Entry 2C19 (X-ray diffraction, 2.05 A resolution); this record covers chains A and B.

[Chain A (and B)]
Protein: Delta-aminolevulinic acid dehydratase
From: Pseudomonas aeruginosa
Notes: EC 4.2.1.24; chain B of this document is another copy of the same molecule, construct and numbering; everything in this record applies to it too
Reference sequence: Q59643 (HEM2_PSEAE); numbering as in UniProt (aligned over 1-337)
Amino-acid sequence (337 residues; row label = number of the first residue in the row):
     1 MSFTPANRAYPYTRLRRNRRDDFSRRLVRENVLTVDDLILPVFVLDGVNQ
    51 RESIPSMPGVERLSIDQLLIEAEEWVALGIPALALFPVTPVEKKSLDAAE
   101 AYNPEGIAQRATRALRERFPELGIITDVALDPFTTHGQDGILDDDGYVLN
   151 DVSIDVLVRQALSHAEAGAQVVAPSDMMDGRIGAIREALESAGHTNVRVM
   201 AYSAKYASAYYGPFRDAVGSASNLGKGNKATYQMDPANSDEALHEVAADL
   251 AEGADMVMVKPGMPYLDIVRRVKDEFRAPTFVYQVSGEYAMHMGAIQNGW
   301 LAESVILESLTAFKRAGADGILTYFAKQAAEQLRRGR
Not modelled in the structure: 1-2, 337 (chain B: 1-2, 222-226, 337)
Differences from the reference sequence: conflict Val199 (Ile in Q59643)
Modified residues: Lys205 ((Z)-n~6~-[(4R,5S)-5-(2-carboxyethyl)-4-(carboxymethyl)dihydro-2H-thiopyran-3(4h)-ylidene]-L-lysine; C1X)
Ion coordination: Na+: Asp37, Asp319 (shared with Leu27(B) of chain B); Mg2+ near Glu245 (its only coordinating residue here)
Swiss-Prot annotation at these positions:
  - active site: Lys260 (Schiff-base intermediate with substrate)
  - binding site (5-aminolevulinate): Arg215, Lys229, Ser286, Tyr324
  - binding site (Mg(2+)): Glu245

[Chain A / chain B interface]
Pairs across the interface (170):
  Phe3(A) - Leu243(B)
  Phe3(A) - His244(B)
  Phe3(A) - Glu275(B)  hydrogen bond (backbone-side chain)
  Phe3(A) - Phe276(B)  hydrophobic
  Arg8(A) - His244(B)  hydrogen bond
  Tyr10(A) - Asp151(B)  hydrogen bond
  Tyr10(A) - Asp179(B)
  Tyr10(A) - Gly180(B)
  Tyr10(A) - Glu252(B)
  Arg14(A) - Asn150(B)
  Arg14(A) - Asp151(B)  salt bridge
  Arg14(A) - Asp179(B)
  Leu15(A) - Asp179(B)  hydrogen bond (backbone-side chain)
  Leu15(A) - His244(B)
  Leu15(A) - Glu245(B)
  Arg16(A) - Tyr147(B)  hydrogen bond
  Arg16(A) - Val148(B)  hydrogen bond (side chain-backbone)
  Arg16(A) - Asn150(B)  hydrogen bond
  Arg16(A) - Met177(B)
  Arg16(A) - Met178(B)
  Arg16(A) - Asp179(B)  hydrogen bond (backbone-side chain)
  Arg16(A) - Thr231(B)  hydrogen bond (side chain-backbone)
  Arg16(A) - Tyr232(B)
  Arg19(A) - Ala230(B)
  Arg19(A) - Thr231(B)
  Arg19(A) - Tyr232(B)  hydrogen bond (side chain-backbone)
  Arg19(A) - Gln233(B)
  Arg19(A) - Met234(B)
  Arg19(A) - Glu241(B)  salt bridge
  Arg19(A) - Glu245(B)  salt bridge
  Arg20(A) - Tyr147(B)
  Arg20(A) - Thr231(B)
  Arg25(A) - Ala230(B)  hydrogen bond (side chain-backbone)
  Arg25(A) - Thr231(B)
  Arg29(A) - Asp235(B)  salt bridge
  Arg29(A) - Ala237(B)
  Arg29(A) - Asn238(B)
  Glu30(A) - Ala237(B)
  Glu30(A) - Asn238(B)  hydrogen bond (backbone-side chain)
  Glu30(A) - Ser239(B)  hydrogen bond (side chain-backbone)
  Glu30(A) - Asp240(B)  hydrogen bond (side chain-backbone)
  Glu30(A) - Glu241(B)  hydrogen bond (side chain-backbone)
  Asn31(A) - Ala237(B)  hydrogen bond (side chain-backbone)
  Pro55(A) - Trp300(B)
  Ser56(A) - Trp300(B)
  Pro58(A) - Trp300(B)  hydrophobic
  Tyr147(A) - Arg16(B)  hydrogen bond
  Tyr147(A) - Arg20(B)
  Val148(A) - Arg16(B)  hydrogen bond (backbone-side chain)
  Asn150(A) - Arg14(B)
  Asn150(A) - Arg16(B)  hydrogen bond
  Asp151(A) - Tyr10(B)  hydrogen bond
  Asp151(A) - Arg14(B)  salt bridge
  Met177(A) - Arg16(B)
  Met177(A) - Arg19(B)
  Met178(A) - Arg16(B)
  Asp179(A) - Tyr10(B)
  Asp179(A) - Arg14(B)
  Asp179(A) - Leu15(B)  hydrogen bond (side chain-backbone)
  Asp179(A) - Arg16(B)  hydrogen bond (side chain-backbone)
  Gly180(A) - Tyr10(B)
  Ser208(A) - Glu308(B)  hydrogen bond
  Ala209(A) - Leu301(B)
  Ala209(A) - Ser304(B)
  Ala209(A) - Val305(B)  hydrophobic
  Ala209(A) - Glu308(B)  hydrogen bond (backbone-side chain)
  Tyr210(A) - Met263(B)
  Tyr210(A) - His292(B)  hydrogen bond
  Tyr210(A) - Val305(B)
  Tyr210(A) - Glu308(B)
  Tyr210(A) - Ser309(B)
  Pro213(A) - Trp300(B)
  Pro213(A) - Leu301(B)
  Ala230(A) - Arg19(B)
  Ala230(A) - Arg25(B)
  Thr231(A) - Arg16(B)  hydrogen bond (backbone-side chain)
  Thr231(A) - Arg19(B)
  Thr231(A) - Arg20(B)
  Tyr232(A) - Arg16(B)
  Tyr232(A) - Arg19(B)  hydrogen bond (backbone-side chain)
  Gln233(A) - Arg19(B)
  Met234(A) - Arg19(B)
  Asp235(A) - Arg29(B)  salt bridge
  Pro236(A) - Arg315(B)  hydrogen bond (backbone-side chain)
  Ala237(A) - Arg29(B)
  Ala237(A) - Glu30(B)
  Ala237(A) - Asn31(B)  hydrogen bond (backbone-side chain)
  Ala237(A) - Thr311(B)
  Ala237(A) - Arg315(B)
  Asn238(A) - Arg29(B)
  Asn238(A) - Glu30(B)  hydrogen bond (side chain-backbone)
  Asn238(A) - Arg315(B)
  Ser239(A) - Glu30(B)  hydrogen bond (backbone-side chain)
  Ser239(A) - Arg270(B)
  Ser239(A) - Arg315(B)
  Asp240(A) - Glu30(B)  hydrogen bond (backbone-side chain)
  Glu241(A) - Arg19(B)  salt bridge
  Glu241(A) - Glu30(B)  hydrogen bond (backbone-side chain)
  Leu243(A) - Phe3(B)
  His244(A) - Phe3(B)
  His244(A) - Arg8(B)  hydrogen bond
  His244(A) - Leu15(B)
  Glu245(A) - Leu15(B)
  Glu245(A) - Arg19(B)  salt bridge
  Glu252(A) - Tyr10(B)
  Met263(A) - Tyr210(B)
  Met263(A) - Met263(B)  hydrophobic
  Met263(A) - Pro264(B)  hydrophobic
  Met263(A) - Leu266(B)
  Pro264(A) - Met263(B)  hydrophobic
  Pro264(A) - Leu266(B)
  Pro264(A) - Ala312(B)
  Pro264(A) - Arg315(B)  hydrogen bond (backbone-side chain)
  Tyr265(A) - Glu308(B)  hydrogen bond
  Tyr265(A) - Arg315(B)
  Leu266(A) - Met263(B)
  Leu266(A) - Pro264(B)
  Leu266(A) - Tyr265(B)
  Leu266(A) - Leu266(B)  hydrophobic
  Leu266(A) - Asp267(B)
  Asp267(A) - Leu266(B)
  Asp267(A) - Asp267(B)
  Asp267(A) - Arg270(B)
  Asp267(A) - Arg315(B)  salt bridge
  Asp267(A) - Ala316(B)
  Ile268(A) - Arg315(B)
  Arg270(A) - Asp267(B)
  Arg270(A) - Arg271(B)
  Arg271(A) - Arg270(B)
  Glu275(A) - Phe3(B)
  Phe276(A) - Phe3(B)  hydrophobic
  Gly287(A) - Leu301(B)
  Ala290(A) - Trp300(B)
  Met291(A) - Met291(B)
  Met291(A) - His292(B)
  Met291(A) - Ala295(B)  hydrophobic
  His292(A) - Tyr210(B)  hydrogen bond
  His292(A) - Met291(B)  hydrogen bond
  Gly294(A) - Trp300(B)
  Ala295(A) - Met291(B)  hydrophobic
  Trp300(A) - Pro55(B)  hydrogen bond (side chain-backbone)
  Trp300(A) - Ser56(B)
  Trp300(A) - Pro58(B)  hydrophobic
  Trp300(A) - Pro213(B)
  Trp300(A) - Ala290(B)
  Trp300(A) - Gly294(B)
  Trp300(A) - Gln297(B)
  Leu301(A) - Ala209(B)
  Leu301(A) - Pro213(B)
  Leu301(A) - Gly287(B)
  Leu301(A) - Met291(B)  hydrophobic
  Ser304(A) - Ala209(B)
  Val305(A) - Ala209(B)  hydrophobic
  Val305(A) - Tyr210(B)
  Glu308(A) - Ser208(B)  hydrogen bond
  Glu308(A) - Ala209(B)  hydrogen bond (side chain-backbone)
  Glu308(A) - Tyr210(B)
  Glu308(A) - Tyr265(B)  hydrogen bond
  Ser309(A) - Tyr210(B)
  Thr311(A) - Ala237(B)
  Ala312(A) - Pro264(B)
  Arg315(A) - Pro236(B)  hydrogen bond (side chain-backbone)
  Arg315(A) - Ala237(B)
  Arg315(A) - Asn238(B)
  Arg315(A) - Ser239(B)
  Arg315(A) - Pro264(B)  hydrogen bond (side chain-backbone)
  Arg315(A) - Tyr265(B)
  Arg315(A) - Asp267(B)  salt bridge
  Arg315(A) - Ile268(B)
  Ala316(A) - Asp267(B)
Other interface residues (no listed pair), chain A (76 interface residues in all): Pro5, Val28, Leu149, Ile154, Gly212, Ala247, Pro261
Other interface residues (no listed pair), chain B (77 interface residues in all): Thr4, Pro5, Val28, Leu149, Ile154, Gly212, Ala247

[Summary]
76 residues of chain A and 77 residues of chain B are in contact, with 44 hydrogen bonds and 10 salt bridges.
Among the polar pairs are Arg14(A)-Asp151(B), Arg19(A)-Glu241(B) and Arg19(A)-Glu245(B).
Both chains are Delta-aminolevulinic acid dehydratase (Pseudomonas aeruginosa). Entry 2C19
(5-(4-Carboxy-2-oxo-butylsulfanyl)-4-oxo-pentanoic acid acid bound to Porphobilinogen synthase from
Pseudomonas aeruginosa) was determined by X-ray diffraction, deposited together with 2C13, 2C14, 2C15, 2C16
and 2C18.
